Entry 8YGD (electron microscopy, 2.84 A resolution); this record covers chains F and G of the 34 polymer chains in the assembly.

Chain F:
Molecule: Antenna pigment protein alpha chain
Source organism: Fuscovulum blasticum DSM 2131
UniProtKB: A0A2T4JA00 (A0A2T4JA00_FUSBL); residues 1-62 here = UniProt positions 1-62
Amino-acid sequence (62 residues; each row starts with the number of its first residue):
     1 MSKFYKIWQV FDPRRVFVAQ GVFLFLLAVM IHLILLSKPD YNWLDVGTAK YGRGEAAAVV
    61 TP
Unresolved in the structure: 54-62
Residues lining bound ligands:
  - bacteriochlorophyll a (BCL), molecule 1: Phe4, Ile7, Trp8, Phe11, Val16, Gln20, Phe23, Ile31
  - bacteriochlorophyll a (BCL), molecule 2: Gly21, Leu24, Phe25, Ala28, His32, Leu35, Trp43
  - bacteriochlorophyll a (BCL), molecule 3: Leu24, Leu27, Ala28, Ile31, His32, Leu35, Tyr41
  - 1,2-diacyl-sn-glycero-3-phosphocholine (PC1): Asp12, Arg14, Arg15, Val18, Gly21, Val22, Phe25, Leu26
  - spheroidene (SPO), molecule 1: Phe4, Lys6, Ile7, Val10
  - spheroidene (SPO), molecule 2: Phe17, Gln20, Phe23, Leu24, Leu27, Met30, Ile31, Ile34
  - spheroidene (SPO), molecule 3: Phe17, Gln20, Gly21, Lys50, Tyr51
  - spheroidene (SPO), molecule 4: Phe25, Ala28, Val29, His32, Leu33, Leu36

Chain G:
Molecule: Antenna pigment protein beta chain
Source organism: Fuscovulum blasticum DSM 2131
UniProtKB: A0A2T4JAH7 (A0A2T4JAH7_FUSBL); numbering as in UniProt (aligned over 1-49)
Amino-acid sequence (49 residues; row label = number of the first residue in the row):
     1 MADKSDLSFT GLSDEQAQEL HSVYMSGLWL FVTIAVIAHI AVYIWRPWL
Unresolved in the structure: 1-6
Residues lining bound ligands:
  - bacteriochlorophyll a (BCL), molecule 1: His21, Tyr24, Met25
  - bacteriochlorophyll a (BCL), molecule 2: Leu28, Trp29, Phe31, Val32, Ala35, His39, Val42, Trp48
  - bacteriochlorophyll a (BCL), molecule 3: Phe31, Ile34, Ala35, Ala38, His39, Val42, Trp45
  - spheroidene (SPO), molecule 1: Glu19, Leu20, Val23, Tyr24, Gly27, Leu28, Phe31
  - spheroidene (SPO), molecule 2: Phe31, Ile34, Ala38, Ala41, Val42, Trp45

Chain F / chain G interface:
Residue-residue contacts (30; chain F residue first):
  Phe4(F) - His21(G)
  Tyr5(F) - Asp14(G)
  Tyr5(F) - Ala17(G)
  Tyr5(F) - Gln18(G)
  Tyr5(F) - His21(G)
  Lys6(F) - Asp14(G)  salt bridge
  Trp8(F) - Thr10(G)  hydrogen bond (backbone-side chain)
  Trp8(F) - Leu12(G)
  Trp8(F) - Ala17(G)
  Trp8(F) - Leu20(G)  hydrophobic
  Trp8(F) - His21(G)  hydrogen bond
  Trp8(F) - Tyr24(G)  hydrophobic
  Gln9(F) - Leu7(G)
  Gln9(F) - Ser8(G)
  Gln9(F) - Phe9(G)  hydrogen bond (backbone-backbone)
  Gln9(F) - Thr10(G)  hydrogen bond (backbone-backbone)
  Gln9(F) - Leu12(G)  hydrogen bond (side chain-backbone)
  Gln9(F) - Asp14(G)  hydrogen bond
  Val10(F) - Phe9(G)  hydrophobic
  Val10(F) - Thr10(G)
  Phe11(F) - Thr10(G)
  Asp12(F) - Thr10(G)
  Pro13(F) - Leu20(G)  hydrophobic
  Gln20(F) - Tyr24(G)  hydrogen bond
  Asp40(F) - Arg46(G)  salt bridge
  Tyr41(F) - Arg46(G)
  Tyr41(F) - Pro47(G)  hydrogen bond (side chain-backbone)
  Tyr41(F) - Trp48(G)
  Trp43(F) - Trp45(G)  hydrophobic
  Val46(F) - Trp45(G)  hydrophobic
Other interface residues (no listed pair), chain F (16 interface residues in all): Phe17, Leu24
Other interface residues (no listed pair), chain G (16 interface residues in all): Phe31

Summary:
Chain F and chain G each contribute 16 residues to their interface; the contacts include 8 hydrogen bonds and
2 salt bridges. Among the polar pairs are Lys6(F)-Asp14(G), Asp40(F)-Arg46(G) and Trp8(F)-Thr10(G).
Here chain F is Antenna pigment protein alpha chain and chain G is Antenna pigment protein beta chain, both
from Fuscovulum blasticum DSM 2131. Entry 8YGD (Rhodobacter blasticus RC-LH1 dimer) was determined by electron
microscopy (same publication as 8YGL).
